PDB entry 4J70 | X-ray diffraction, 2.80 A resolution | chains F and G of the 28 polymer chains in the assembly

# Chain F
Molecule: Proteasome component C1
Organism: Saccharomyces cerevisiae
Notes: EC 3.4.25.1
UniProt: P21242 (PSA3_YEAST); residues -3 to 284 here correspond to UniProt positions 1-288 (UniProt number = residue number + 4)
Sequence (288 residues; numbered -3 to 284; the number before each row is that of its first residue; numbers below 1 keep their minus sign (Met-3 is residue -3)):
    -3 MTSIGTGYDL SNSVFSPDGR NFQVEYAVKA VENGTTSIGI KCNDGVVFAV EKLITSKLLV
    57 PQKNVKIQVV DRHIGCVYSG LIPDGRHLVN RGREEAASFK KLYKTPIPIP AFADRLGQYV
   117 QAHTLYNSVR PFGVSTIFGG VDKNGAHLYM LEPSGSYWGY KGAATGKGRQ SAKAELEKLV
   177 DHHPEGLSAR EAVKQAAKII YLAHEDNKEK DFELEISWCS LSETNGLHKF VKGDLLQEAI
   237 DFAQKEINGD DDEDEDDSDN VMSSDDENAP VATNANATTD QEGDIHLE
Unresolved in the structure: -3 to 0, 245-284
Swiss-Prot annotation at these positions:
  - modified residue: Thr-2 (N-acetylthreonine)

# Chain G
Molecule: Proteasome component C7-alpha
Organism: Saccharomyces cerevisiae
Notes: EC 3.4.25.1
UniProt: P21243 (PSA6_YEAST); residues -8 to 243 here correspond to UniProt positions 1-252 (UniProt number = residue number + 9)
Sequence (252 residues; each row starts with the number of its first residue; numbers below 1 keep their minus sign (Met-8 is residue -8)):
    -8 MSGAAAASAA GYDRHITIFS PEGRLYQVEY AFKATNQTNI NSLAVRGKDC TVVISQKKVP
    52 DKLLDPTTVS YIFCISRTIG MVVNGPIPDA RNAALRAKAE AAEFRYKYGY DMPCDVLAKR
   112 MANLSQIYTQ RAYMRPLGVI LTFVSVDEEL GPSIYKTDPA GYYVGYKATA TGPKQQEITT
   172 NLENHFKKSK IDHINEESWE KVVEFAITHM IDALGTEFSK NDLEVGVATK DKFFTLSAEN
   232 IEERLVAIAE QD
Unresolved in the structure: -8 to 0

# Chain F / chain G interface
Contacting residue pairs - 64 pairs, chain F then chain G:
  Thr2(F) - His6(G)
  Gly3(F) - His6(G)
  Tyr4(F) - Arg5(G)
  Tyr4(F) - His6(G)
  Tyr4(F) - Tyr21(G)
  Ser9(F) - Arg126(G)
  Val10(F) - His6(G)
  Val10(F) - Gln18(G)
  Phe11(F) - Gln18(G)  hydrogen bond (backbone-side chain)
  Phe11(F) - Tyr21(G)
  Phe11(F) - Ala22(G)  hydrophobic
  Phe11(F) - Ala25(G)  hydrophobic
  Phe11(F) - Arg126(G)
  Phe11(F) - Pro127(G)
  Phe11(F) - Gly129(G)
  Ser12(F) - Tyr21(G)
  Pro13(F) - Tyr21(G)
  Pro13(F) - Lys24(G)
  Asp14(F) - Lys24(G)
  Gly15(F) - Tyr21(G)
  Gly15(F) - Ala25(G)
  Gly15(F) - Gln28(G)  hydrogen bond (backbone-side chain)
  Lys37(F) - Asp56(G)  salt bridge
  Asp110(F) - Arg82(G)
  Gln114(F) - Arg82(G)  hydrogen bond (side chain-backbone)
  Gln114(F) - Asn83(G)
  Gln114(F) - Leu86(G)
  Gln117(F) - Pro79(G)
  Gln117(F) - Asp80(G)
  Gln117(F) - Asn83(G)  hydrogen bond
  Gln117(F) - Arg126(G)
  Thr120(F) - Arg126(G)  hydrogen bond (backbone-side chain)
  Leu121(F) - Asn83(G)
  Leu121(F) - Tyr124(G)
  Leu121(F) - Arg126(G)
  Leu121(F) - Leu128(G)  hydrophobic
  Tyr122(F) - Tyr124(G)
  Tyr122(F) - Met125(G)  hydrophobic
  Ser150(F) - Pro79(G)
  Gly151(F) - Pro79(G)
  Ser152(F) - Ile78(G)
  Ser152(F) - Pro79(G)
  Tyr153(F) - Arg82(G)  hydrogen bond (backbone-side chain)
  Trp154(F) - Leu55(G)  hydrophobic
  Trp154(F) - Thr59(G)
  Trp154(F) - Val60(G)  hydrophobic
  Trp154(F) - Ser61(G)
  Trp154(F) - Tyr62(G)
  Trp154(F) - Ile78(G)  hydrophobic
  Trp154(F) - Arg82(G)
  Gly155(F) - Leu55(G)
  Gly155(F) - Asp56(G)  hydrogen bond (backbone-backbone)
  Gly155(F) - Thr59(G)  hydrogen bond (backbone-side chain)
  Tyr156(F) - Leu54(G)
  Tyr156(F) - Leu55(G)
  Tyr156(F) - Asp56(G)
  Lys157(F) - Lys53(G)
  Lys157(F) - Leu54(G)  hydrogen bond (backbone-backbone)
  Gly158(F) - Leu54(G)
  Lys169(F) - Leu54(G)
  Leu172(F) - Leu54(G)  hydrophobic
  Glu173(F) - Lys53(G)  salt bridge
  Glu173(F) - Leu54(G)
  Asp177(F) - Lys53(G)  salt bridge
Interface residues without a listed pair, chain F (32 interface residues in all): Arg16, Val176
Interface residues without a listed pair, chain G (29 interface residues in all): Asp52

# Overview
32 residues of chain F face 29 of chain G across their interface, with 9 hydrogen bonds and 3 salt bridges.
Among the polar pairs are Lys37(F)-Asp56(G), Glu173(F)-Lys53(G) and Asp177(F)-Lys53(G).
Chain F is Proteasome component C1 and chain G is Proteasome component C7-alpha, both from Saccharomyces
cerevisiae; the structure, Yeast 20S proteasome in complex with the belactosin derivative 3e, was determined
by X-ray diffraction.
